Entry 5YEL (X-ray diffraction, 2.96 A resolution); this record covers chains D and B of the 3 polymer chains in the assembly.

[Chain D]
Molecule: 26-nt DNA strand
Sequence (26 nucleotides; each row starts with the number of its first residue):
     1 ATTGCAGTACCACATTTAACCAGCAG

[Chain B]
Molecule: Transcriptional repressor CTCF
From: Homo sapiens
UniProtKB: P49711 (CTCF_HUMAN); residue numbers follow UniProt; this construct covers 405-580
Sequence (176 residues; each row starts with the number of its first residue):
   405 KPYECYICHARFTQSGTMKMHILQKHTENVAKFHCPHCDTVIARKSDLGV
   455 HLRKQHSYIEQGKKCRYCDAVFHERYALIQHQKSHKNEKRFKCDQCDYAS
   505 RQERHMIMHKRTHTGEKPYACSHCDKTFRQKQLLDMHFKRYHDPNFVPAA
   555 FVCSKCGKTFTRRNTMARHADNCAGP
Disordered / not traced: 431-433, 520, 549-550, 579-580
Sequence notes: engineered mutation Ser-504 (Cys in P49711)
From the paper describing this entry:
  - binding site for the 26-nt DNA strand: Arg-508, Arg-566
  - binding site for the 26-nt DNA strand: Arg-508, Gln-534, Arg-566
  - specificity-determining residues: Arg-566
  - specificity-determining residues: Gln-418 (proposed by the authors, not directly observed)
  - mutagenesis - Q418A: decreased binding to DNA probe

[Interface between chain D and chain B]
Contacting residue pairs - 37 pairs, chain D then chain B:
  DA1(D) with Phe-564(B), sugar contact
  DT2(D) with Phe-564(B), phosphate contact; Thr-565(B), hydrogen bond to the phosphate
  DT3(D) with Arg-544(B), salt bridge to the phosphate; Thr-565(B), hydrogen bond to the phosphate; Arg-566(B), base contact
  DG4(D) with Arg-544(B), salt bridge to the phosphate; Tyr-545(B), hydrogen bond to the phosphate; Arg-566(B), hydrogen bond to the base
  DC5(D) with Phe-532(B), phosphate contact; Leu-538(B), phosphate contact; Arg-566(B), base contact
  DA6(D) with Arg-533(B), salt bridge to the phosphate; Gln-534(B), base contact
  DG7(D) with Tyr-502(B), sugar contact; His-513(B), salt bridge to the phosphate; Thr-516(B), phosphate contact; Gln-534(B), hydrogen bond to the base; Leu-537(B), base contact
  DT8(D) with Tyr-502(B), hydrogen bond to the phosphate; His-509(B), base contact
  DT17(D) with Arg-479(B), phosphate contact
  DA18(D) with Lys-458(B), sugar contact; Gln-459(B), phosphate contact; Arg-479(B), salt bridge to the phosphate
  DA19(D) with Ile-446(B), phosphate contact; His-455(B), salt bridge to the phosphate; Lys-458(B), salt bridge to the phosphate
  DC20(D) with Ile-446(B), phosphate contact; Ala-447(B), hydrogen bond to the phosphate; Asp-451(B), base contact
  DC21(D) with Gln-428(B), phosphate contact; Asp-451(B), hydrogen bond to the base
  DA22(D) with Arg-448(B), salt bridge to the phosphate
  DG23(D) with Phe-416(B), phosphate contact; Thr-417(B), phosphate contact
  DC24(D) with Thr-417(B), phosphate contact
Interface residues without a listed pair, chain D (18 interface residues in all): DA9, DC10
Interface residues without a listed pair, chain B (33 interface residues in all): Arg-415, Gln-418, Thr-421, Val-445, Arg-508, Met-512, Thr-563, Thr-569

[Summary]
18 residues of chain D and 33 residues of chain B are in contact; the contacts include 8 hydrogen bonds and 8
salt bridges. Polar contacts include DG4(D)/Arg-566(B), DG7(D)/Gln-534(B) and DC21(D)/Asp-451(B). From the
paper: a binding site for the 26-nt DNA strand at Arg-508(B), Arg-566(B) and Gln-534(B); Q418A of chain B
reduces binding to DNA probe.
Here chain D is a 26-nt DNA strand and chain B is Transcriptional repressor CTCF (Homo sapiens). Entry 5YEL
(Crystal structure of CTCF ZFs6-11-gb7CSE) was determined by X-ray diffraction (same publication as 5YEF, 5YEG
and 5YEH).
